1KB5 - chains A and B of the 4 polymer chains in the assembly; structure by X-ray diffraction, 2.50 A resolution.

[Chain A]
Name: KB5-C20 T-cell antigen receptor
Source organism: Mus musculus
Notes: fragment: fv fragment, variable domain
Chain sequence (115 residues; each row starts with the number of its first residue; note: 5 numbers in that range are skipped by the numbering (no residue carries them; nothing is unmodelled there)):
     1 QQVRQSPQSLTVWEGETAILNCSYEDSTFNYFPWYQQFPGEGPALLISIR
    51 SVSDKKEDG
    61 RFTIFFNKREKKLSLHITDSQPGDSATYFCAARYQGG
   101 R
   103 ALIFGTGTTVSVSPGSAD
Disulfides: Cys22-Cys90

[Chain B]
Name: KB5-C20 T-cell antigen receptor
Source organism: Mus musculus
Notes: fragment: fv fragment, variable domain
Reference sequence: P04214 (TVB6_MOUSE); aligned to UniProt positions 22-137 over residues 1-116 (the alignment contains insertions or deletions, so no single offset holds)
Chain sequence (117 residues; numbered 1 to 116 plus 3 insertion-coded residues; 2 numbers in that range are skipped by the numbering (no residue carries them; nothing is unmodelled there); the number before each row is that of its first residue):
     1 VTLLEQNPRWRLVPRGQAVNLRCILKNSQY
   30A P
    31 WMSWYQQDLQKQLQWLFTLRSPGDKEVKSLPGADYLATRVTDTELRLQVA
    81 NMSQGRT
    90 LYCTCSAAPDWGASAE
  105A T
   106 LYFGSGTRLTV
  116A L
Construct notes: insertion (100, 104-105); conflict Gly101 (Tyr120 in P04214), Ala102 (Asn121 in P04214), Thr105A (Pro123 in P04214), Gly109 (Ala127 in P04214), Ser110 (Ala128 in P04214)
Disulfides: Cys23-Cys92

[Interface between chain A and chain B]
Contacting residue pairs (39; chain A residue first):
  Asn30(A) - Gly101(B)
  Asn30(A) - Ala102(B)
  Asn30(A) - Ser103(B)
  Tyr31(A) - Ser103(B)
  Tyr31(A) - Ala104(B)  hydrophobic
  Tyr31(A) - Glu105(B)
  Tyr35(A) - Leu106(B)  hydrogen bond (side chain-backbone)
  Tyr35(A) - Phe108(B)  hydrophobic
  Gln37(A) - Gln37(B)  hydrogen bond
  Gln37(A) - Tyr91(B)  hydrogen bond
  Glu41(A) - Tyr91(B)
  Gly42(A) - Tyr91(B)
  Gly42(A) - Gly109(B)
  Pro43(A) - Leu43(B)  hydrophobic
  Pro43(A) - Tyr91(B)
  Pro43(A) - Phe108(B)
  Leu45(A) - Thr105A(B)
  Arg50(A) - Ala104(B)
  Thr87(A) - Lys41(B)
  Phe89(A) - Gln37(B)
  Phe89(A) - Lys41(B)
  Arg93(A) - Ser103(B)  hydrogen bond (side chain-backbone)
  Arg93(A) - Ala104(B)
  Arg93(A) - Glu105(B)  salt bridge
  Gln95(A) - Trp100(B)  hydrogen bond (side chain-backbone)
  Gln95(A) - Gly101(B)
  Gly96(A) - Trp100(B)
  Gly96(A) - Ser103(B)  hydrogen bond (backbone-side chain)
  Gly97(A) - Pro98(B)
  Arg101(A) - Trp45(B)
  Arg101(A) - Thr48(B)  hydrogen bond (backbone-side chain)
  Ala103(A) - Tyr35(B)
  Ala103(A) - Trp45(B)
  Leu104(A) - Tyr35(B)  hydrogen bond (backbone-side chain)
  Leu104(A) - Leu106(B)  hydrophobic
  Phe106(A) - Tyr35(B)  hydrophobic
  Phe106(A) - Leu43(B)  hydrophobic
  Phe106(A) - Phe108(B)  hydrophobic
  Thr111(A) - Lys41(B)
Interface residues without a listed pair, chain A (21 interface residues in all): Gly40
Interface residues without a listed pair, chain B (22 interface residues in all): Arg9, Trp31, Ser33, Ser110

[Overview]
21 residues of chain A face 22 of chain B across their interface; the contacts include 8 hydrogen bonds and 1
salt bridge. Polar contacts include Arg93(A)-Glu105(B), Tyr35(A)-Leu106(B) and Gln37(A)-Gln37(B).
Here chain A is KB5-C20 T-cell antigen receptor and chain B is KB5-C20 T-cell antigen receptor, both from Mus
musculus. Entry 1KB5 (Murine T-cell receptor variable domain/fab complex) was determined by X-ray diffraction.
